PDB entry 7M0B | X-ray diffraction, 2.00 A resolution | chains A and U of the 5 polymer chains in the assembly

# Chain A
Protein: DNA polymerase lambda
Source organism: Homo sapiens
Notes: EC 2.7.7.7, 4.2.99.-
Reference sequence: Q9UGP5 (DPOLL_HUMAN); numbering as in UniProt (aligned over 234-575)
Chain sequence (346 residues; row label = number of the first residue in the row):
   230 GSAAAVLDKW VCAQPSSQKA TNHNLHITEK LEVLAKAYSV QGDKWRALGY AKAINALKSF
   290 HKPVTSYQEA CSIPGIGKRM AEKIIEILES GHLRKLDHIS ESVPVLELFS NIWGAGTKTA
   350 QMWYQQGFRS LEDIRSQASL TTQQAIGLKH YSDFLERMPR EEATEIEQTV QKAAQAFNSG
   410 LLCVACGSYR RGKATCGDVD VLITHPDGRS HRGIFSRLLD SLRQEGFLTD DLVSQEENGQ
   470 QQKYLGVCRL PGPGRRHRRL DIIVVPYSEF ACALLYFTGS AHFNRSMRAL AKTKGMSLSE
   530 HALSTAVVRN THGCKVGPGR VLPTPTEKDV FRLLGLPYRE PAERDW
Not modelled in the structure: 230-235, 538-546
Sequence notes: expression tag (230-233)
Reported in the primary citation:
  - conformationally variable residues (side-chain flip): Glu529
  - contacts within the chain: Arg517-Glu529 (water-mediated contact)
  - binding site for the 6-nt DNA strand: Arg517
  - binding site for the 5-nt DNA strand (chain U): Lys472
  - mutagenesis - R538A, H541A, K544A: decreased catalytic activity on blunt-end DSB
  - mutagenesis - H541A/K544A: decreased catalytic activity on blunt end
  - mutagenesis - K544A: unchanged catalytic activity on complementary DSB

# Chain U
Molecule: 5-nt DNA strand
Sequence (5 nucleotides; each row starts with the number of its first residue):
     1 TACTG

# Chain A / chain U interface
Pairs across the interface (11; chain A residue first):
  Val462(A) - DC3(U)  phosphate contact
  Gln464(A) - DT4(U)  phosphate contact
  Gln470(A) - DC3(U)  phosphate contact
  Gln471(A) - DA2(U)  hydrogen bond to the phosphate
  Gln471(A) - DC3(U)  hydrogen bond to the phosphate
  Lys472(A) - DA2(U)  hydrogen bond to the base
  Lys472(A) - DC3(U)  hydrogen bond to the phosphate
  Ser528(A) - DT1(U)  phosphate contact
  Glu529(A) - DT1(U)  phosphate contact
  His530(A) - DT1(U)  phosphate contact
  His530(A) - DA2(U)  salt bridge to the phosphate
Also at the interface, not in a pair above, chain A (12 interface residues in all): Thr371, Gln372, Ser463, Arg517
Also at the interface, not in a pair above, chain U (5 interface residues in all): DG5

# In short
Chain A and chain U form an interface of 12 and 5 residues respectively; the contacts include 4 hydrogen bonds
and 1 salt bridge. Polar pairs include Lys472(A)-DA2(U), Gln471(A)-DA2(U) and Gln471(A)-DC3(U). From the
paper: a binding site for the 6-nt DNA strand at Arg517(A); R538A, H541A and K544A of chain A reduce catalytic
activity on blunt-end DSB.
Here chain A is DNA polymerase lambda (Homo sapiens) and chain U is a 5-nt DNA strand. Entry 7M0B
(Pre-catalytic quaternary complex of DNA Polymerase Lambda with bound mismatched DSB and incoming dUMPNPP) was
determined by X-ray diffraction (same publication as 7M07, 7M09, 7M0A, 7M0D and 7M0E).
